5VJ5 - chains A and B; structure by X-ray diffraction, 1.90 A resolution.

== Chain A (and B) ==
Protein: Alcohol dehydrogenase E chain
From: Equus caballus
Notes: EC 1.1.1.1; chain B of this document is another copy of the same molecule, construct and numbering; everything in this record applies to it too
UniProt: P00327 (ADH1E_HORSE); residues 1-374 here correspond to UniProt positions 2-375 (UniProt number = residue number + 1)
Amino-acid sequence (374 residues; each row starts with the number of its first residue):
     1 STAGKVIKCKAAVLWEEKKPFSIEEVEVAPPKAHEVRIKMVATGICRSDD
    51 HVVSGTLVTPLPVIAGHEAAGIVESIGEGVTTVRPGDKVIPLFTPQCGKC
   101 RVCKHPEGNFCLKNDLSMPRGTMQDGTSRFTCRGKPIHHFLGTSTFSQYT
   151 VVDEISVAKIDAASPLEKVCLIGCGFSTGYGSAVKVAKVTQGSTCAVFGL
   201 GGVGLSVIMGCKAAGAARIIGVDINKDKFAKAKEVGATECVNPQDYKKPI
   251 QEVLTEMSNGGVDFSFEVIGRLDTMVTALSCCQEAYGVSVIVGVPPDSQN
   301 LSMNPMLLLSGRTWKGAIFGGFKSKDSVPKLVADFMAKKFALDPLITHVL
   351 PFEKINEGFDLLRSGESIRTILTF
Metal / ion sites: Zn2+ site 1: Cys46, His67, Cys174 (together with 1,10-phenanthroline); Zn2+ site 2: Cys97, Cys100, Cys103, Cys111
Residues lining bound ligands: 1,10-phenanthroline (PHN): Cys46, Ser48, His67, Phe93, Leu116, Leu141, Cys174, Thr178, Val203, Val292, Gly293, Val294
UniProt features mapped onto this chain:
  - binding site (Zn(2+)): Cys46, Ser48, His67, Cys97, Cys100, Cys103, Cys111, Cys174
  - binding site (an alcohol): Ser48, His67
  - binding site (NAD(+)): Ser48, Gly199 to Gly204, Asp223, Lys228, Val292 to Val294, Phe319, Arg369
  - modified residue: Ser1 (N-acetylserine)
From the paper describing this entry:
  - Zn2+ coordination: Cys46, His67, Cys174
  - conformationally variable residues (order/disorder transition): Val294 to Gln299
  - catalytic residues: Ser48, His51 (citing earlier work)
  - catalytic residues: Glu68 (proposed by the authors, not directly observed)

== How chain A and chain B interact ==
Pairs across the interface - 72 pairs, chain A then chain B:
  Arg101(A) with Asn259(B), hydrogen bond (side chain-backbone); Gly260(B), hydrogen bond (side chain-backbone); Gln283(B); Tyr286(B)
  Val102(A) with Gln283(B); Ala285(B), hydrophobic; Tyr286(B), hydrophobic
  His105(A) with Tyr286(B)
  Phe110(A) with Glu284(B); Ser310(B)
  Ser258(A) with Arg101(B), hydrogen bond (backbone-side chain)
  Asn259(A) with Arg101(B), hydrogen bond (backbone-side chain)
  Gly260(A) with Arg101(B)
  Gly261(A) with Arg101(B), hydrogen bond (backbone-side chain)
  Leu272(A) with Pro305(B), hydrophobic
  Met275(A) with Pro305(B), hydrophobic
  Gln283(A) with Arg101(B); Val102(B)
  Glu284(A) with Phe110(B); Leu112(B)
  Ala285(A) with Val102(B), hydrophobic; Phe110(B), hydrophobic
  Tyr286(A) with Arg101(B), hydrogen bond; Val102(B), hydrophobic; His105(B)
  Ile291(A) with Leu309(B), hydrophobic
  Val292(A) with Leu309(B)
  Val294(A) with Leu309(B), hydrophobic
  Ser298(A) with Asn304(B)
  Asn300(A) with Ser302(B), hydrogen bond; Met303(B); Asn304(B)
  Leu301(A) with Leu301(B); Ser302(B); Met303(B), hydrogen bond (backbone-backbone); Pro305(B), hydrophobic
  Ser302(A) with Asn300(B), hydrogen bond; Leu301(B)
  Met303(A) with Asn300(B); Leu301(B), hydrogen bond (backbone-backbone)
  Asn304(A) with Asn300(B)
  Pro305(A) with Leu272(B), hydrophobic; Met275(B), hydrophobic; Gln299(B); Leu301(B), hydrophobic
  Leu308(A) with Trp314(B), hydrophobic; Gly316(B), hydrogen bond (backbone-backbone); Ala317(B)
  Leu309(A) with Ile291(B); Val292(B); Gly316(B); Ala317(B), hydrogen bond (backbone-backbone); Ile318(B), hydrogen bond (backbone-backbone)
  Ser310(A) with Phe110(B)
  Gly311(A) with Gly316(B)
  Arg312(A) with Lys315(B); Gly316(B)
  Thr313(A) with Thr313(B); Trp314(B); Lys315(B), hydrogen bond
  Trp314(A) with Leu308(B), hydrophobic; Thr313(B); Trp314(B), hydrogen bond (backbone-backbone)
  Lys315(A) with Arg312(B); Thr313(B)
  Gly316(A) with Leu308(B), hydrogen bond (backbone-backbone); Leu309(B); Gly311(B); Arg312(B)
  Ala317(A) with Leu308(B); Leu309(B), hydrogen bond (backbone-backbone)
  Ile318(A) with Leu309(B), hydrogen bond (backbone-backbone)
Interface residues without a listed pair, chain A (43 interface residues in all): Glu107, Gly108, Leu112, Ser117, Asp263, Gly293, Pro295, Gln299
Interface residues without a listed pair, chain B (39 interface residues in all): Gly108, Ser117, Gly293, Val294, Pro295, Ser298

== Summary ==
43 residues of chain A and 39 residues of chain B are in contact, with 18 hydrogen bonds. Polar contacts
include Arg101(A)-Asn259(B), Arg101(A)-Gly260(B) and Ser258(A)-Arg101(B). Ligands of chain A:
1,10-phenanthroline. From the paper: catalytic residues Ser48(A), His51(A) and Glu68(A); Zn2+ coordination by
Cys46(A), His67(A) and Cys174(A).
Both chains are Alcohol dehydrogenase E chain (Equus caballus). Entry 5VJ5 (Horse Liver Alcohol Dehydrogenase
Complexed with 1,10-Phenanthroline) was determined by X-ray diffraction together with 5VN1, 5VJG, 5VKR and
5VL0 from the same study.
